Entry 8IDD (electron microscopy, 4.00 A resolution); this record covers chains C and E of the 5 polymer chains in the assembly.

== Chain C ==
Molecule: Cell division protein FtsX
Source organism: Mycobacterium tuberculosis
UniProt: A0A045GRS5 (A0A045GRS5_MYCTX); residue numbers follow UniProt; this construct covers 1-297
Chain sequence (297 residues; numbered 1 to 297; the number before each row is that of its first residue):
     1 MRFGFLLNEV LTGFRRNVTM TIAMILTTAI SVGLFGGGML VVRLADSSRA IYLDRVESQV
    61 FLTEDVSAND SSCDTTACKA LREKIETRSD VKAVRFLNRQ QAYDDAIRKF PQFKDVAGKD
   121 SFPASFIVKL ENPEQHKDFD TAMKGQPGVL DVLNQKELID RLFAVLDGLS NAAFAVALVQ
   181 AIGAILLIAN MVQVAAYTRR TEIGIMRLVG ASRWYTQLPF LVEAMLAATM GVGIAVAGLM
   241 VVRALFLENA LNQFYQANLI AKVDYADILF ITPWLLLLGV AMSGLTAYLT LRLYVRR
Unresolved in the structure: 296-297
Disulfides: C73-C78

== Chain E ==
Molecule: Probable endopeptidase MT2245
Source organism: Mycobacterium tuberculosis
Notes: EC 3.4.-.-
UniProt: P9WHU2 (Y2190_MYCTO); residue numbers follow UniProt; this construct covers 1-385
Chain sequence (385 residues; each row starts with the number of its first residue):
     1 MRLDQRWLIA RVIMRSAIGF FASFTVSSGV LAANVLADPA DDALAKLNEL SRQAEQTTEA
    61 LHSAQLDLNE KLAAQRAADQ KLADNRTALD AARARLATFQ TAVNKVAAAT YMGGRTHGMD
   121 AILTAESPQL LIDRLSVQRV MAHQMSTQMA RFKAAGEQAV KAEQAAAKSA ADARSAAEQA
   181 AAVRANLQHK QSQLQVQIAV VKSQYVALTP EERTALADPG PVPAVAAIAP GAPPAALPPG
   241 APPGDGPAPG VAPPPGGMPG LPFVQPDGAG GDRTAVVQAA LTQVGAPYAW GGAAPGGFDC
   301 SGLVMWAFQQ AGIALPHSSQ ALAHGGQPVA LSDLQPGDVL TFYSDASHAG IYIGDGLMVH
   361 SSTYGVPVRV VPMDSSGPIY DARRY
Unresolved in the structure: 1-50, 210-385
Curated features (UniProtKB/Swiss-Prot):
  - active site: C300 (Nucleophile), H348 (Proton acceptor), H360

== Chain C / chain E interface ==
Residue-residue contacts (33):
  Y52(C) - R115(E)  hydrogen bond
  Q59(C) - Y111(E)
  F61(C) - Y111(E)  hydrophobic
  F61(C) - M112(E)  hydrophobic
  K109(C) - Y111(E)  hydrogen bond
  F110(C) - T110(E)
  F110(C) - Y111(E)  hydrophobic
  F113(C) - A107(E)
  V116(C) - F152(E)
  A117(C) - N104(E)
  G118(C) - N104(E)
  K119(C) - N104(E)
  S121(C) - N104(E)  hydrogen bond
  S121(C) - A108(E)
  F122(C) - Y111(E)  hydrophobic
  D151(C) - M112(E)
  L153(C) - Y111(E)
  L153(C) - M112(E)
  L153(C) - G113(E)
  Q155(C) - R115(E)
  L158(C) - L123(E)
  L158(C) - E126(E)
  R161(C) - L123(E)
  L162(C) - L123(E)  hydrophobic
  F254(C) - M119(E)  hydrophobic
  A257(C) - R115(E)
  A257(C) - H117(E)
  A257(C) - G118(E)
  A257(C) - D120(E)
  N258(C) - R115(E)  hydrogen bond (backbone-side chain)
  L259(C) - R115(E)
  L259(C) - M119(E)  hydrophobic
  L259(C) - D120(E)
Also at the interface, not in a pair above, chain C (24 interface residues in all): D120, Q256
Also at the interface, not in a pair above, chain E (18 interface residues in all): V103, T124, A125

== Overview ==
24 residues of chain C face 18 of chain E across their interface, with 4 hydrogen bonds. Polar contacts
include Y52(C)-R115(E), K109(C)-Y111(E) and S121(C)-N104(E). From UniProt: 3 active-site residues on chain E.
Chain C is Cell division protein FtsX and chain E is Probable endopeptidase MT2245, both from Mycobacterium
tuberculosis; the structure, Cryo-EM structure of Mycobacterium tuberculosis ATP bound FtsEX/RipC complex in
peptidisc, was determined by electron microscopy, deposited together with 8IDB, 8IDC, 8IGQ and 8JIA.
